5USG - chains C and A of the 3 polymer chains in the assembly; structure by X-ray diffraction, 1.70 A resolution.

[Chain C]
Molecule: 6-nt DNA strand
Sequence (6 nucleotides; numbered 1 to 6; the number before each row is that of its first residue):
     1 AXGXCG
Modified residues: T5S (2'-deoxy-5-(methylselanyl)uridine 5'-phosphate) at position 2; T5S (2'-deoxy-5-(methylselanyl)uridine 5'-phosphate) at position 4

[Chain A]
Name: Ribonuclease H
Source organism: Bacillus halodurans
Notes: EC 3.1.26.4
UniProtKB: Q9KEI9 (RNH1_BACHD); numbering as in UniProt (aligned over 59-196)
Sequence (142 residues; row label = number of the first residue in the row):
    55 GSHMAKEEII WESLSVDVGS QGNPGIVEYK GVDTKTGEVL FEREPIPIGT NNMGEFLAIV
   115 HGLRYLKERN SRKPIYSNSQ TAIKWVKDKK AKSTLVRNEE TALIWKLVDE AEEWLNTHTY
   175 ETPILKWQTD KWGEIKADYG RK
Not modelled in the structure: 55-61, 194-196
Sequence notes: expression tag (55-58); engineered mutation Asn132 (Asp in Q9KEI9)
Ion coordination: Mg2+ site 1: Asp71, Glu109, Asn132 (shared with 1 residue of chain B); Mg2+ site 2: Asp71, Asp192
UniProt features mapped onto this chain:
  - binding site (Mg(2+)): Asp71, Glu109, Asp192
  - mutagenesis: Glu109 (E109Q: Loss of activity), Glu188 (E188A: Strongly reduces activity; E188Q: No effect), Asp192 (D192N: Strongly reduced activity with manganese. Loss of activity with magnesium)

[Chain C / chain A interface]
Contacting residue pairs (20; chain C residue first):
  T5S_2(C) - Asn77(A)  base contact
  T5S_2(C) - Pro78(A)  phosphate contact
  DG3(C) - Asn77(A)  hydrogen bond to the sugar
  DG3(C) - Pro78(A)  phosphate contact
  DG3(C) - Thr104(A)  phosphate contact
  DG3(C) - Asn105(A)  hydrogen bond to the base
  DG3(C) - Asn106(A)  hydrogen bond to the base
  T5S_4(C) - Thr104(A)  hydrogen bond to the phosphate
  T5S_4(C) - Asn106(A)  hydrogen bond to the sugar
  T5S_4(C) - Thr135(A)  base contact
  T5S_4(C) - Trp139(A)  phosphate contact
  T5S_4(C) - Lys146(A)  sugar contact
  T5S_4(C) - Ser147(A)  hydrogen bond to the phosphate
  T5S_4(C) - Thr148(A)  hydrogen bond to the phosphate
  DC5(C) - Gln134(A)  hydrogen bond to the base
  DC5(C) - Thr135(A)  sugar contact
  DC5(C) - Lys138(A)  phosphate contact
  DC5(C) - Trp139(A)  hydrogen bond to the phosphate
  DC5(C) - Lys146(A)  phosphate contact
  DG6(C) - Lys138(A)  phosphate contact
Also at the interface, not in a pair above, chain A (14 interface residues in all): Met107, Leu149

[Overview]
5 residues of chain C face 14 of chain A across their interface, with 9 hydrogen bonds. Polar contacts include
DG3(C)-Asn105(A), DG3(C)-Asn106(A) and DC5(C)-Gln134(A). Curated annotation (UniProt) lists 3 Mg2+-binding
residues and 3 mutagenesis sites on chain A.
Here chain C is a 6-nt DNA strand and chain A is Ribonuclease H (Bacillus halodurans). Entry 5USG
(5-Se-T2/4-DNA and native RNA hybrid in complex with RNase H catalytic domain D132N mutant) was determined by
X-ray diffraction together with 5USA, 5USE and 5WJR from the same study.
